7XV3 - chains N and B of the 5 polymer chains in the assembly; structure by electron microscopy, 2.76 A resolution.

Chain N:
Molecule: Nb35
Organism: Lama glama
Chain sequence (161 residues; row label = number of the first residue in the row; numbers below 1 keep their minus sign (Met-21 is residue -21)):
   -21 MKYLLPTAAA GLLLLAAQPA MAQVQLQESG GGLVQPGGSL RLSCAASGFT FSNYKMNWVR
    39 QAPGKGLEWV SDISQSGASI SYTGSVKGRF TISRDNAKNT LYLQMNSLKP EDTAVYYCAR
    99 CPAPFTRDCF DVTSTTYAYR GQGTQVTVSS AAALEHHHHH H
Not modelled in the structure: -21 to 0, 128-139
Disulfides: Cys22-Cys96

Chain B:
Molecule: Guanine nucleotide-binding protein G(I)/G(S)/G(T) subunit beta-1
Organism: Homo sapiens
Reference sequence: P62873 (GBB1_HUMAN); residues 2-340 here = UniProt positions 2-340
Chain sequence (345 residues; row label = number of the first residue in the row; numbers below 1 keep their minus sign (Met-4 is residue -4)):
    -4 MGSLLQSELD QLRQEAEQLK NQIRDARKAC ADATLSQITN NIDPVGRIQM RTRRTLRGHL
    56 AKIYAMHWGT DSRLLVSASQ DGKLIIWDSY TTNKVHAIPL RSSWVMTCAY APSGNYVACG
   116 GLDNICSIYN LKTREGNVRV SRELAGHTGY LSCCRFLDDN QIVTSSGDTT CALWDIETGQ
   176 QTTTFTGHTG DVMSLSLAPD TRLFVSGACD ASAKLWDVRE GMCRQTFTGH ESDINAICFF
   236 PNGNAFATGS DDATCRLFDL RADQELMTYS HDNIICGITS VSFSKSGRLL LAGYDDFNCN
   296 VWDALKADRA GVLAGHDNRV SCLGVTDDGM AVATGSWDSF LKIWN
Not modelled in the structure: -4 to 2
Sequence notes: initiating methionine (-4); expression tag (-3 to 1)
UniProt features mapped onto this chain:
  - modified residue: Ser2 (N-acetylserine), His266 (Phosphohistidine)
  - natural variant: Leu30 (L30F: In MRD42; uncertain significance), Arg52 (R52G: In MRD42), Gly64 (G64V: In MRD42), Asp76 (D76E: In MRD42; D76G: In MRD42), Gly77 (G77S: In MRD42), Lys78 (K78R: In MRD42), Ile80 (I80N: In MRD42; I80T: In MRD42), His91 (H91R: In MRD42; uncertain significance), Ala92 (A92T: In MRD42), Pro94 (P94S: In MRD42), Leu95 (L95P: In MRD42), Arg96 (R96L: In MRD42), 5 further natural variant entries in UniProt

How chain N and chain B interact:
Contacting residue pairs (10):
  Gln1(N) - Thr223(B)
  Gly26(N) - Glu226(B)
  Thr28(N) - Glu226(B)
  Arg98(N) - Glu226(B)  hydrogen bond (side chain-backbone)
  Pro100(N) - Ser227(B)  hydrogen bond (backbone-side chain)
  Phe103(N) - Ile270(B)  hydrophobic
  Ala116(N) - Asp205(B)
  Tyr117(N) - Ser227(B)
  Tyr117(N) - Asp228(B)  hydrogen bond
  Gln120(N) - Arg8(B)
Also at the interface, not in a pair above, chain N (15 interface residues in all): Val2, Phe27, Tyr32, Ala101, Pro102, Thr114
Also at the interface, not in a pair above, chain B (10 interface residues in all): Thr184, Ala206, Asp246

Overview:
The interface between chain N and chain B involves 15 residues on one side and 10 on the other, with 3
hydrogen bonds. Among the polar pairs are Arg98(N)-Glu226(B), Pro100(N)-Ser227(B) and Tyr117(N)-Asp228(B).
Chain N is Nb35 (Lama glama) and chain B is Guanine nucleotide-binding protein G(I)/G(S)/G(T) subunit beta-1
(Homo sapiens); the structure, Cryo-EM structure of LPS-bound GPR174 in complex with Gs protein, was
determined by electron microscopy.
